Entry 6UUC (X-ray diffraction, 4.10 A resolution (low resolution: residue-level contacts below are approximate; hydrogen-bond / salt-bridge calls are withheld)); this record covers chains FFF and 222 of the 9 polymer chains in the assembly.

Chain FFF:
Molecule: RNA polymerase sigma factor RpoS
From: Escherichia coli (strain K12)
UniProt: P13445 (RPOS_ECOLI); numbering as in UniProt (aligned over 1-328)
Sequence (336 residues; numbered 1 to 336; the number before each row is that of its first residue):
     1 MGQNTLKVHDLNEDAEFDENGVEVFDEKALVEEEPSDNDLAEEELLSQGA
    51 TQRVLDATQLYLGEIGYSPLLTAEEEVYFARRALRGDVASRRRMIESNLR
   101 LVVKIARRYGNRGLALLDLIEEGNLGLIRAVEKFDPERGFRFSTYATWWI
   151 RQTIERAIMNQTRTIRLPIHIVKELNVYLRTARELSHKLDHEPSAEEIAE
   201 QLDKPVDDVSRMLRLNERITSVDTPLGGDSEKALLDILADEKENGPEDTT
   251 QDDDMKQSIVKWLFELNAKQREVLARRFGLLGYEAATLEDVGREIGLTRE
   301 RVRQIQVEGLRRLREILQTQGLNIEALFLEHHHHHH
Disordered / not traced: 1-52, 330-336
Sequence notes: conflict Gly2 (Ser in P13445), Glu33 (Gln in P13445); expression tag (329-336)
Curated features (UniProtKB/Swiss-Prot):
  - DNA-binding region: Leu288 to Val307 (H-T-H motif)
  - region: Asp56 to Ala89 (Sigma-70 factor domain-1)
  - motif: Asp118 to Glu121 (Interaction with polymerase core subunit RpoC)
  - mutagenesis: Lys173 (K173E: Eliminates RpoS proteolysis. Lack of interaction with RssB), Glu174 (E174T: 2-fold increase in RpoS half-life. Does not affect interaction with RssB), Val177 (V177K: 3-fold increase in RpoS half-life), Tyr178 (Y178L: Does not affect RpoS half-life)

Chain 222:
Molecule: Synthetic DNA 50-MER (promoter template strand)
Sequence (50 nucleotides; row label = number of the first residue in the row):
     3 TCCGCGTCAGACTCGTAGGATTATAGCATACGTGAGGTGGGATGTCAAGG
Disordered / not traced: 38-52

Chain FFF / chain 222 interface:
Pairs across the interface - 30 pairs, chain FFF then chain 222:
  Arg112(FFF) - DT24(222)
  Arg112(FFF) - DA25(222)
  Arg112(FFF) - DT26(222)
  Gln152(FFF) - DA27(222)
  Glu155(FFF) - DT26(222)
  Glu155(FFF) - DA27(222)
  Ile158(FFF) - DT26(222)
  Met159(FFF) - DT26(222)
  Thr162(FFF) - DA25(222)
  Arg163(FFF) - DA25(222)
  Arg163(FFF) - DT26(222)
  Val172(FFF) - DT26(222)
  Asn176(FFF) - DT26(222)
  Asn176(FFF) - DA27(222)
  Val177(FFF) - DG28(222)
  Arg180(FFF) - DA27(222)
  Arg180(FFF) - DG28(222)
  Arg183(FFF) - DT26(222)
  Arg218(FFF) - DT23(222)
  Thr224(FFF) - DG21(222)
  Pro225(FFF) - DG21(222)
  Leu226(FFF) - DA19(222)
  Leu226(FFF) - DG20(222)
  Gly227(FFF) - DA19(222)
  Gly227(FFF) - DG20(222)
  Asp229(FFF) - DG17(222)
  Glu231(FFF) - DG17(222)
  Glu231(FFF) - DT18(222)
  Lys232(FFF) - DT18(222)
  Lys232(FFF) - DA19(222)
Also at the interface, not in a pair above, chain FFF (23 interface residues in all): Asn111, Arg151, Lys173
Also at the interface, not in a pair above, chain 222 (13 interface residues in all): DC16, DC29

Summary:
Chain FFF and chain 222 form an interface of 23 and 13 residues respectively. UniProt lists 4 mutagenesis
sites on chain FFF.
Chain FFF is RNA polymerase sigma factor RpoS (Escherichia coli (strain K12)) and chain 222 is Synthetic DNA
50-MER (promoter template strand); the structure, E. coli sigma-S transcription initiation complex with a 3-nt
RNA and a mismatching ATP ("Fresh" crystal ..., was determined by X-ray diffraction together with 6UTV, 6UTW,
6UTX, 6UTY, 6UTZ, 6UU0 and 11 further entries from the same study.
